8JXE - chains A and I of the 10 polymer chains in the assembly; structure by electron microscopy, 3.20 A resolution.

Chain A:
Protein: LDL receptor related protein 2
Organism: Rattus norvegicus
Reference sequence: A0A0G2K9W7 (A0A0G2K9W7_RAT); residues 1-4660 here = UniProt positions 1-4660
Chain sequence (4660 residues; row label = number of the first residue in the row):
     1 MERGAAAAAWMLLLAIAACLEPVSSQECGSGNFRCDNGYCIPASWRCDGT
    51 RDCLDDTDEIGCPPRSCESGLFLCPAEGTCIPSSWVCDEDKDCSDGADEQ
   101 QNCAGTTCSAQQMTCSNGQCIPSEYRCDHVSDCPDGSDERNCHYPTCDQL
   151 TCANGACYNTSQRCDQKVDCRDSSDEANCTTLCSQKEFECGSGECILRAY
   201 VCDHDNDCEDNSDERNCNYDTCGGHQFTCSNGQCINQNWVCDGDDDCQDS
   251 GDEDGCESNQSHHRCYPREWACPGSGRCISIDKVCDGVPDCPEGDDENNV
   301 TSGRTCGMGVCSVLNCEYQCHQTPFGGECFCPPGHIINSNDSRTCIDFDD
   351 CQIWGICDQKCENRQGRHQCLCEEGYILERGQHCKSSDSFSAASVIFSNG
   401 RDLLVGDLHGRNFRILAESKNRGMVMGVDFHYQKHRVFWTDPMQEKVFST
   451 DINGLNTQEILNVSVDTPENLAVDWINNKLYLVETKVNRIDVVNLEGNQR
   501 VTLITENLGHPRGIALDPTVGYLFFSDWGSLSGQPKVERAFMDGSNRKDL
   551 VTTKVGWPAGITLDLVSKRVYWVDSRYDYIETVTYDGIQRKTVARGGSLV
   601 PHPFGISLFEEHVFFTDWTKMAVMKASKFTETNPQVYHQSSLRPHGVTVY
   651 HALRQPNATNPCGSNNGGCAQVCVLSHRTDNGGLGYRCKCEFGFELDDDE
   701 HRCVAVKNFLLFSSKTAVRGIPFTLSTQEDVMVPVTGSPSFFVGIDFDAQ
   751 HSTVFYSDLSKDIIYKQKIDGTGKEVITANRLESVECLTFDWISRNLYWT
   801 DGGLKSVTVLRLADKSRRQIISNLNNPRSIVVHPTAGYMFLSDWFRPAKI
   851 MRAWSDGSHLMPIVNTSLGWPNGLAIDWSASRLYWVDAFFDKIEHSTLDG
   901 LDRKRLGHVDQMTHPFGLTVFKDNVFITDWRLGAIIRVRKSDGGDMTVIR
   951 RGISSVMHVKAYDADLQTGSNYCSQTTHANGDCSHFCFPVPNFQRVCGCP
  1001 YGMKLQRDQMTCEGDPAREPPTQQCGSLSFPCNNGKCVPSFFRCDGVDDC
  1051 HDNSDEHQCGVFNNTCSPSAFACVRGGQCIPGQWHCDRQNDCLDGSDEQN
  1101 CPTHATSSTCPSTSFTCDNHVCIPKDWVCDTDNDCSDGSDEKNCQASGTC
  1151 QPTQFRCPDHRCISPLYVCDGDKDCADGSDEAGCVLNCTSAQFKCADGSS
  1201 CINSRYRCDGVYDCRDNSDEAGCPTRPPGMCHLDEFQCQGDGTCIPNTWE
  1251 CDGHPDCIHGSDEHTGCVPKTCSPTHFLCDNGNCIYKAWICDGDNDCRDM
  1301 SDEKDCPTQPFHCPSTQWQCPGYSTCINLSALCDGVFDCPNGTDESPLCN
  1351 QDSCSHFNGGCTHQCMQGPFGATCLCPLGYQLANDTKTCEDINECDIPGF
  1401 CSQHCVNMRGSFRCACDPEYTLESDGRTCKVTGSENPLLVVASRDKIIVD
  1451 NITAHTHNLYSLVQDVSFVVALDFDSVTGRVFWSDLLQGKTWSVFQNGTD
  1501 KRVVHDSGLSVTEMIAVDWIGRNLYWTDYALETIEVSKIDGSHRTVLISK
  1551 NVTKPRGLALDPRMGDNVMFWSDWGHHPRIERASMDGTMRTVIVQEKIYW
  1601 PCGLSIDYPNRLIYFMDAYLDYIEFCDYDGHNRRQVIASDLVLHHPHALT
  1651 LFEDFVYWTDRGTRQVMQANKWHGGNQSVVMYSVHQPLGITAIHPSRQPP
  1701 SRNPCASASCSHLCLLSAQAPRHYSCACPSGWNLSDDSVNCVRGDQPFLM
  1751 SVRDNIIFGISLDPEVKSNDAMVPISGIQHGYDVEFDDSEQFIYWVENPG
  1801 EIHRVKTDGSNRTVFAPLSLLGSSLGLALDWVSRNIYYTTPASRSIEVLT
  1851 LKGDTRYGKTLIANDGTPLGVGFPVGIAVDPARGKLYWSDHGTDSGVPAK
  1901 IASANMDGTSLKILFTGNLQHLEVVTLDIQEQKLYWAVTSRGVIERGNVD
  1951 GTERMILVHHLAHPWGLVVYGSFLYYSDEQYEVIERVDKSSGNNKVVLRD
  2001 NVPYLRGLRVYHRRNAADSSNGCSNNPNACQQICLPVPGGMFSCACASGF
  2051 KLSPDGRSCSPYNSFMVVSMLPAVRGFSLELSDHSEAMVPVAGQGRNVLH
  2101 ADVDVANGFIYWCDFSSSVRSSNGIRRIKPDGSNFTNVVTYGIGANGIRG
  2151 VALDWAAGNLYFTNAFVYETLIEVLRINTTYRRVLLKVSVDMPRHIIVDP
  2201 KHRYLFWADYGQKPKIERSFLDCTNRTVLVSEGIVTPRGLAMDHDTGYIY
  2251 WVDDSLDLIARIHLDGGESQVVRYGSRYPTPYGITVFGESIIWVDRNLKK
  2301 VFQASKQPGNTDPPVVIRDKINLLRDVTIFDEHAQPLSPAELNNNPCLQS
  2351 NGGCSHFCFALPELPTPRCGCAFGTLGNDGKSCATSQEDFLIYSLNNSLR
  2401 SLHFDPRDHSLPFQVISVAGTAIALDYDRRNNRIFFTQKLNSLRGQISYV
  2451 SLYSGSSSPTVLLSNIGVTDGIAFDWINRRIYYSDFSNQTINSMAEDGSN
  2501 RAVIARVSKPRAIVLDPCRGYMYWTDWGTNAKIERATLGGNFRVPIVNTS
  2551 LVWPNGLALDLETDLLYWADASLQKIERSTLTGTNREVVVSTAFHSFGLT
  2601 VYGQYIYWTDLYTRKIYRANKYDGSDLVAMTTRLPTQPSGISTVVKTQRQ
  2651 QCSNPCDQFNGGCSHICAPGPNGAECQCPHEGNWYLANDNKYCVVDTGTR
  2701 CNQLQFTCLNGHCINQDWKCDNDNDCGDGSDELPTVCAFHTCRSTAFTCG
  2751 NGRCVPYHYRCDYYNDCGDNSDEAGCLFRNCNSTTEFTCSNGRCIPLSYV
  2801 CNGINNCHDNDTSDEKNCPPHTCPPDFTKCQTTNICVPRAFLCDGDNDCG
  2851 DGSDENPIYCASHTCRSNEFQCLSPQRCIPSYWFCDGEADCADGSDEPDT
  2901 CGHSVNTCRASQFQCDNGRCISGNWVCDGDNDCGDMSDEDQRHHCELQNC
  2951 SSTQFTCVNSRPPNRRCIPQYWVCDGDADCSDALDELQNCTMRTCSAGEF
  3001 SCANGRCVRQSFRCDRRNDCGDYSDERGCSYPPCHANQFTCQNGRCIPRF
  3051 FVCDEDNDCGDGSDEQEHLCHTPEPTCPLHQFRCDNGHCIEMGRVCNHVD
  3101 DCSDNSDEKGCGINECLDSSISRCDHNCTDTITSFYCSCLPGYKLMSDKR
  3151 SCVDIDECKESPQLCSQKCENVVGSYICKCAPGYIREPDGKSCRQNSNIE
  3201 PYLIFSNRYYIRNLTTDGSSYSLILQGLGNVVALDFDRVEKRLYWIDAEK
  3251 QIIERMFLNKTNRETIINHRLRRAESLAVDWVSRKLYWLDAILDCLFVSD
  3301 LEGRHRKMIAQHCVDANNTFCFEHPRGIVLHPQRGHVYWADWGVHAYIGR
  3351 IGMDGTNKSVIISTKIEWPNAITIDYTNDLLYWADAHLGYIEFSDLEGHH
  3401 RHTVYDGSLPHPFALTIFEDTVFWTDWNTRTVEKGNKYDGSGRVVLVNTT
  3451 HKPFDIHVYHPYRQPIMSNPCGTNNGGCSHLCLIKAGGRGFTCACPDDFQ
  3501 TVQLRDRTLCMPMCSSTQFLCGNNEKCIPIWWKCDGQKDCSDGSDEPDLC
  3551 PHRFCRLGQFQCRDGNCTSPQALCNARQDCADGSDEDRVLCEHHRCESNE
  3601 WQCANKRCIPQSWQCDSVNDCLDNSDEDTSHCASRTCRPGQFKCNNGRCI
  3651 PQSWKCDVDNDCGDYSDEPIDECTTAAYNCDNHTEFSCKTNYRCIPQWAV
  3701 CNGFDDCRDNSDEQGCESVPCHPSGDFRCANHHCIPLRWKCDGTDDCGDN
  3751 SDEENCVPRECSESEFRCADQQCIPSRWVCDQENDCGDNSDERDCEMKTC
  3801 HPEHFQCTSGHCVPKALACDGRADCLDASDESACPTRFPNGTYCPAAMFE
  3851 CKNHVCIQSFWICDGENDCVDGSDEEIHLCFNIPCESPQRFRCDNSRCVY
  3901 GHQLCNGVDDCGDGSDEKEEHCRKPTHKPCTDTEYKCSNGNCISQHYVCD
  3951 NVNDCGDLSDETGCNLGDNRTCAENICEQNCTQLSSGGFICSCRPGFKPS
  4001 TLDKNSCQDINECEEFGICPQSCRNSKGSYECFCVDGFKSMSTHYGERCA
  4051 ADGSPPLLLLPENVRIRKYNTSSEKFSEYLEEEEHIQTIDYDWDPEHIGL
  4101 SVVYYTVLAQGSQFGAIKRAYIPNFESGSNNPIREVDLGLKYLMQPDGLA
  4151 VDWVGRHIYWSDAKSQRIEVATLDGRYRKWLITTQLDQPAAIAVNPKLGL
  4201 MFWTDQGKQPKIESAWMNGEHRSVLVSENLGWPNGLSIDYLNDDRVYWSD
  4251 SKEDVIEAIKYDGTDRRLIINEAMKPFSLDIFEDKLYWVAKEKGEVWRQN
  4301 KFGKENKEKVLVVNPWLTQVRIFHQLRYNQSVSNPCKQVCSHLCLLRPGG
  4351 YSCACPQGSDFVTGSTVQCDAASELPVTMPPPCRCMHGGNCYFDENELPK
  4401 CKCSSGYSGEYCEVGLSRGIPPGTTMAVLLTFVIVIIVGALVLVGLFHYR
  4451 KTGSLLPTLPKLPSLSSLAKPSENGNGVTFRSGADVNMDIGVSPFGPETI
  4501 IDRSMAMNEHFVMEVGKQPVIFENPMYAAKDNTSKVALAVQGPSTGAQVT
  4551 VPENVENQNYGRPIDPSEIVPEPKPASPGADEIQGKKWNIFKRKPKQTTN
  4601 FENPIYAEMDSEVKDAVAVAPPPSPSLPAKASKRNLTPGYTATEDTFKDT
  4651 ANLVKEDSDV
Unresolved in the structure: 1-1307, 2777-4660
Disulfide bonds: Cys1313-Cys1326, Cys1320-Cys1339, Cys1333-Cys1349, Cys1354-Cys1365, Cys1361-Cys1374, Cys1376-Cys1389, Cys1395-Cys1405, Cys1401-Cys1414, Cys1416-Cys1429, Cys1705-Cys1714, Cys1710-Cys1726, Cys1728-Cys1741, Cys2023-Cys2034, Cys2030-Cys2044, Cys2046-Cys2059, Cys2347-Cys2358, Cys2354-Cys2369, Cys2371-Cys2383, Cys2518-Cys2652, Cys2656-Cys2667, Cys2663-Cys2676, Cys2678-Cys2693, Cys2701-Cys2713, Cys2708-Cys2726, Cys2720-Cys2737, Cys2742-Cys2754, Cys2749-Cys2767, Cys2761-Cys2776
Covalently attached groups: N-acetylglucosamine (NAG) linked to Asn1384, Asn1451, Asn1497, Asn1551, Asn1676, Asn1733, Asn1811, Asn2134, Asn2178, Asn2225, Asn2396, Asn2488, Asn2548; 2-acetamido-2-deoxy-alpha-D-galactopyranose (A2G) linked to Thr2741
Ion coordination: Ca2+ site 1: Ala1331, Asp1334, Val1336, Asp1338, Asp1344, Glu1345; Ca2+ site 2: Asp1391, Ile1392, Glu1394, Met1408, Ser1411; Ca2+ site 3: Ala1618, Asp1621, His1644; Ni2+: His1921, Glu1923, His1963 (shared with 1 residue of chain J); Ca2+ site 4: Asp2254, Asp2257, Pro2279 (shared with 1 residue of chain B); Ca2+ site 5: Trp2718, Asp2721, Asp2723, Asp2725, Asp2731, Glu2732; Ca2+ site 6: Tyr2759, Asp2762, Tyr2764, Asp2766, Asp2772

Chain I:
Protein: unclear peptide
Organism: Rattus norvegicus
Chain sequence (6 residues; row label = number of the first residue in the row; X marks 5 residues of unknown identity (built as UNK)):
     1 XXLXXX

How chain A and chain I interact:
Contacting residue pairs (6; chain A residue first):
  Arg1556(A) - Leu3(I)  hydrogen bond (side chain-backbone)
  Trp1574(A) - Leu3(I)  hydrophobic
  Trp1600(A) - Leu3(I)  hydrophobic
  Ala1618(A) - Leu3(I)  hydrophobic
  His1645(A) - Leu3(I)
  Arg1661(A) - Leu3(I)  hydrogen bond (side chain-backbone)
Other interface residues (no listed pair), chain A (10 interface residues in all): Leu1486, Glu1513, Tyr1529, Gln1686

Summary:
Chain A and chain I form an interface of 10 and 1 residues respectively, with 2 hydrogen bonds. Among the
polar pairs are Arg1556(A)-Leu3(I) and Arg1661(A)-Leu3(I). N-acetylglucosamine is covalently linked to
Asn1384(A), Asn1451(A), Asn1497(A), Asn1551(A), Asn1676(A) and Asn1733(A) and 7 more.
Chain A is LDL receptor related protein 2 and chain I is unclear peptide, both from Rattus norvegicus; the
structure, rat megalin RAP complex head, was determined by electron microscopy (same publication as 8JUT,
8JUU, 8JX8, 8JX9, 8JXA, 8JXB and 5 further entries).
